PDB entry 8QYV | electron microscopy, 3.50 A resolution | chains E and J of the 19 polymer chains in the assembly

== Chain E ==
Name: Histone H2A.1
Organism: Saccharomyces cerevisiae S288C
UniProt: P04911 (H2A1_YEAST); residues 0-131 here correspond to UniProt positions 1-132 (UniProt number = residue number + 1)
Chain sequence (132 residues; each row starts with the number of its first residue; numbering starts at 0):
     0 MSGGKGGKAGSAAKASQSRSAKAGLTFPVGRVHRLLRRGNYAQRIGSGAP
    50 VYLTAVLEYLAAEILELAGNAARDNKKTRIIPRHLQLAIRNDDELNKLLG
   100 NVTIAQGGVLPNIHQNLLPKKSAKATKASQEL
Unresolved in the structure: 0-16, 119-131
Swiss-Prot annotation at these positions:
  - motif: Ser128, Gln129 ([ST]-Q motif)
  - site: Lys119 (Not ubiquitinated)
  - modified residue: Ser1 (N-acetylserine), Lys4 (N6-acetyllysine), Lys7 (N6-acetyllysine), Lys13 (N6-succinyllysine), Lys21 (N6-succinyllysine), Gln105 (N5-methylglutamine), Lys119 (N6-malonyllysine), Ser128 (Phosphoserine)
  - cross-link: Lys126 (Glycyl lysine isopeptide (Lys-Gly) (interchain with G-Cter in SUMO))

== Chain J ==
Molecule: 118-nt DNA strand
Sequence (118 nucleotides; numbered -42 to 75; the number before each row is that of its first residue; numbers below 1 keep their minus sign (DG-42 is residue -42)):
   -42 GACTAGGGAGTAATCCCCTTGGCGGTTAAAACGCGGGGGACAGCGCGTAC
     8 GTGCGTTTAAGCGGTGCTAGAGCTGTCTACGACCAATTGAGCGGCCTCGG
    58 CACCGGGATTCTCCAGGG

== Chain E / chain J interface ==
Residue-residue contacts (10; chain E residue first):
  Gln42(E) - DA39(J)  sugar contact
  Arg43(E) - DG38(J)  phosphate contact
  Arg43(E) - DA39(J)  phosphate contact
  Ile44(E) - DA39(J)  hydrogen bond to the phosphate
  Ser46(E) - DG38(J)  hydrogen bond to the phosphate
  Gly47(E) - DG38(J)  phosphate contact
  Lys76(E) - DC58(J)  phosphate contact
  Thr77(E) - DC58(J)  hydrogen bond to the phosphate
  Arg78(E) - DG57(J)  hydrogen bond to the sugar
  Arg78(E) - DC58(J)  hydrogen bond to the phosphate
Other interface residues (no listed pair), chain E (10 interface residues in all): Pro27, Lys75
Other interface residues (no listed pair), chain J (5 interface residues in all): DG48

== Overview ==
10 residues of chain E face 5 of chain J across their interface, with 5 hydrogen bonds. Polar pairs include
Arg78(E)-DG57(J), Ile44(E)-DA39(J) and Ser46(E)-DG38(J).
Here chain E is Histone H2A.1 (Saccharomyces cerevisiae S288C) and chain J is a 118-nt DNA strand. Entry 8QYV
(SWR1-hexasome complex) was determined by electron microscopy, deposited together with 8QZ0 and 9FBW.
